PDB entry 1TVR | X-ray diffraction, 3.00 A resolution | chains A and B

Chain A:
Name: Reverse transcriptase
Source organism: Human immunodeficiency virus type 1 (CLONE 12)
Notes: EC 2.7.7.49
Reference sequence: P03366 (POL_HV1B1); residues 1-558 here correspond to UniProt positions 599-1156 (UniProt number = residue number + 598)
Chain sequence (558 residues; numbered 1 to 558; the number before each row is that of its first residue):
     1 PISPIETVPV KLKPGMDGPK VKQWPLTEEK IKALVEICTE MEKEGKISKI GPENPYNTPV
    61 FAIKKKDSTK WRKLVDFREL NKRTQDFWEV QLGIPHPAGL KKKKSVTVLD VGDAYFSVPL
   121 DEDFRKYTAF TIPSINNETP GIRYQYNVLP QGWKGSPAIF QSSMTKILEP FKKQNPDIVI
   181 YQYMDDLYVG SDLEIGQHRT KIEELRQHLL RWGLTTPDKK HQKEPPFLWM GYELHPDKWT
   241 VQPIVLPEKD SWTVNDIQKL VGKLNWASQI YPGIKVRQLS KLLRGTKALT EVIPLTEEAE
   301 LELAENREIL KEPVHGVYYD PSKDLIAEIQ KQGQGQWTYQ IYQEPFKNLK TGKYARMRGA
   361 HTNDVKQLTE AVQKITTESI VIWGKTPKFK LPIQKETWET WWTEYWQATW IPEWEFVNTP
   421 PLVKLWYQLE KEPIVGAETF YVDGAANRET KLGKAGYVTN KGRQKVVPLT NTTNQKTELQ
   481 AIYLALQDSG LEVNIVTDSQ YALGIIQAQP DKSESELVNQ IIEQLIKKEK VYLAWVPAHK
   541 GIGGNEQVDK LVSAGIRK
Construct notes: engineered mutation Ser280 (Cys447 in P03366)
Residues lining bound ligands: TB9 (4-chloro-8-methyl-7-(3-methyl-but-2-enyl)-6,7,8,9-tetrahydro-2H-2,7,9a-triaza-benzo[cd]azulene-1-thione): Pro95, Leu100, Lys101, Lys103, Val106, Val179, Ile180, Tyr181, Tyr183, Tyr188, Phe227, Trp229, Leu234, His235, Pro236, Tyr318

Chain B:
Name: Reverse transcriptase
Source organism: Human immunodeficiency virus type 1 (CLONE 12)
Notes: EC 2.7.7.49
Reference sequence: P03366 (POL_HV1B1); residues 1-427 here correspond to UniProt positions 599-1025 (UniProt number = residue number + 598)
Chain sequence (427 residues; each row starts with the number of its first residue):
     1 PISPIETVPV KLKPGMDGPK VKQWPLTEEK IKALVEICTE MEKEGKISKI GPENPYNTPV
    61 FAIKKKDSTK WRKLVDFREL NKRTQDFWEV QLGIPHPAGL KKKKSVTVLD VGDAYFSVPL
   121 DEDFRKYTAF TIPSINNETP GIRYQYNVLP QGWKGSPAIF QSSMTKILEP FKKQNPDIVI
   181 YQYMDDLYVG SDLEIGQHRT KIEELRQHLL RWGLTTPDKK HQKEPPFLWM GYELHPDKWT
   241 VQPIVLPEKD SWTVNDIQKL VGKLNWASQI YPGIKVRQLS KLLRGTKALT EVIPLTEEAE
   301 LELAENREIL KEPVHGVYYD PSKDLIAEIQ KQGQGQWTYQ IYQEPFKNLK TGKYARMRGA
   361 HTNDVKQLTE AVQKITTESI VIWGKTPKFK LPIQKETWET WWTEYWQATW IPEWEFVNTP
   421 PLVKLWY
Construct notes: engineered mutation Ser280 (Cys447 in P03366)

Interface between chain A and chain B:
Residue-residue contacts (91):
  Val8(A) with Pro52(B); Glu53(B)
  Pro9(A) with Glu53(B)
  Gln85(A) with Glu53(B), hydrogen bond (side chain-backbone)
  Asp86(A) with Lys20(B), salt bridge; Pro55(B)
  Phe87(A) with Pro52(B), hydrophobic; Pro55(B)
  Trp88(A) with Pro52(B); Pro55(B); Asn57(B); Arg143(B)
  Glu89(A) with Lys22(B), salt bridge
  Gln91(A) with Pro140(B)
  Leu92(A) with Lys22(B)
  Gly93(A) with Asn137(B)
  Ile94(A) with Asn136(B); Asn137(B)
  Pro95(A) with Asn136(B); Glu138(B)
  His96(A) with Asn136(B), hydrogen bond (backbone-side chain)
  Gly99(A) with Asn136(B)
  Leu100(A) with Glu138(B)
  Ala158(A) with Pro52(B)
  Ser162(A) with Pro52(B)
  Tyr181(A) with Glu138(B)
  Glu370(A) with Gln394(B)
  Gln373(A) with Gln394(B); Glu396(B); Thr397(B), hydrogen bond
  Thr376(A) with Trp401(B)
  Thr377(A) with Thr400(B)
  Ile380(A) with Pro25(B)
  Val381(A) with Pro25(B), hydrophobic; Ile135(B)
  Ile382(A) with Ile135(B); Asn136(B)
  Trp383(A) with Ile135(B)
  Gly384(A) with Thr27(B); Glu28(B), hydrogen bond (backbone-backbone); Ile135(B)
  Lys385(A) with Glu28(B), salt bridge
  Trp402(A) with Lys331(B), hydrogen bond (backbone-side chain)
  Thr403(A) with Gln334(B)
  Tyr405(A) with Lys331(B), hydrogen bond (backbone-side chain)
  Trp406(A) with Lys331(B); Val417(B); Asn418(B); Thr419(B); Pro420(B); Pro421(B)
  Gln407(A) with Lys331(B); Pro392(B); Ile393(B); Gln394(B); Val417(B); Asn418(B), hydrogen bond
  Ala408(A) with Asp364(B); Pro392(B), hydrogen bond (backbone-backbone)
  Thr409(A) with Thr397(B)
  Trp410(A) with Asn363(B); Val365(B), hydrophobic; Trp401(B)
  Pro412(A) with Trp401(B), hydrophobic
  Pro433(A) with Asn255(B); Leu289(B); Thr290(B)
  Ile434(A) with Thr290(B)
  Val435(A) with Thr290(B)
  Thr439(A) with Lys287(B); Ala288(B); Leu289(B), hydrogen bond (side chain-backbone)
  Tyr441(A) with Thr286(B); Lys287(B), hydrogen bond (side chain-backbone)
  Val458(A) with Thr286(B)
  Thr459(A) with Thr286(B)
  Asn494(A) with Leu289(B)
  Tyr532(A) with Asn255(B), hydrogen bond; Leu289(B), hydrophobic
  Val536(A) with Gln258(B)
  Lys540(A) with Asn265(B); Ser280(B)
  Gly541(A) with Ser280(B); Arg284(B), hydrogen bond (backbone-side chain)
  Gly543(A) with Arg284(B); Gly285(B)
  Gly544(A) with Leu283(B); Arg284(B); Gly285(B); Thr286(B)
  Glu546(A) with Arg284(B), salt bridge
Other interface residues (no listed pair), chain A (57 interface residues in all): Ile159, Gln161, Asn460, Val496, Ile542
Other interface residues (no listed pair), chain B (50 interface residues in all): Leu26, Asn54, Tyr56, Thr131, Lys281, Tyr405

Overview:
Chain A and chain B form an interface of 57 and 50 residues respectively; the contacts include 12 hydrogen
bonds and 4 salt bridges. Polar contacts include Asp86(A)-Lys20(B), Glu89(A)-Lys22(B) and Lys385(A)-Glu28(B).
Chain A binds compound TB9.
Here chain A is Reverse transcriptase and chain B is Reverse transcriptase, both from Human immunodeficiency
virus type 1 (CLONE 12). Entry 1TVR (HIV-1 RT/9-cl tibo) was determined by X-ray diffraction, deposited
together with 1UWB.
